Entry 6W09 (electron microscopy, 5.30 A resolution (low resolution: residue-level contacts below are approximate; hydrogen-bond / salt-bridge calls are withheld)); this record covers chains I and T of the 20 polymer chains in the assembly.

Chain I:
Molecule: Fab CHK-265 heavy chain
From: Homo sapiens
Notes: antibody fragment or engineered binder
Chain sequence (218 residues; each row starts with the number of its first residue):
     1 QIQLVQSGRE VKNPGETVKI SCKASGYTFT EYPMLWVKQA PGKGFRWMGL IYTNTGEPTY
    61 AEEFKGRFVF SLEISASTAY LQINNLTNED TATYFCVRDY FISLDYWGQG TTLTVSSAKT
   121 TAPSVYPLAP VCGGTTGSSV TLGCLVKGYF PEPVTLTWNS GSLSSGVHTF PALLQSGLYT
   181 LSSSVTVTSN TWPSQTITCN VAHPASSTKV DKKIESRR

Chain T:
Molecule: E3
From: Chikungunya virus
UniProtKB: Q88628 (Q88628_CHIKV); residues 5-64 here correspond to UniProt positions 266-325 (UniProt number = residue number + 261)
Chain sequence (60 residues; row label = number of the first residue in the row):
     5 PVMCLLANTT FPCSQPPCTP CCYEKEPEKT LRMLEDNVMS PGYYQLLQAS LTCSPRRQRR

Chain I / chain T interface:
Contacting residue pairs (32; chain I residue first):
  Thr-17(I) / Ser-18(T)
  Thr-17(I) / Gln-19(T)
  Val-18(I) / Gln-19(T)
  Lys-19(I) / Gln-19(T)
  Ala-76(I) / Asn-12(T)
  Ala-118(I) / Arg-64(T)
  Lys-119(I) / Arg-63(T)
  Lys-119(I) / Arg-64(T)
  Thr-120(I) / Cys-57(T)
  Thr-120(I) / Gln-62(T)
  Thr-120(I) / Arg-63(T)
  Thr-121(I) / Arg-61(T)
  Thr-121(I) / Gln-62(T)
  Thr-121(I) / Arg-63(T)
  Phe-150(I) / Gln-62(T)
  Phe-150(I) / Arg-63(T)
  Phe-150(I) / Arg-64(T)
  Pro-153(I) / Arg-60(T)
  His-203(I) / Arg-60(T)
  His-203(I) / Arg-61(T)
  Pro-204(I) / Cys-25(T)
  Pro-204(I) / Cys-26(T)
  Pro-204(I) / Lys-29(T)
  Pro-204(I) / Arg-61(T)
  Ala-205(I) / Cys-25(T)
  Ala-205(I) / Glu-28(T)
  Ala-205(I) / Pro-59(T)
  Ala-205(I) / Arg-60(T)
  Ala-205(I) / Arg-61(T)
  Ser-206(I) / Glu-28(T)
  Ser-207(I) / Glu-28(T)
  Ser-207(I) / Lys-29(T)
Also at the interface, not in a pair above, chain I (17 interface residues in all): Glu-73, Pro-151
Also at the interface, not in a pair above, chain T (19 interface residues in all): Thr-14, Pro-16, Tyr-27, Ser-54, Leu-55

In short:
Chain I and chain T form an interface of 17 and 19 residues respectively.
Chain I is Fab CHK-265 heavy chain (Homo sapiens) and chain T is E3 (Chikungunya virus); the structure, Human
mAbs broadly protect against infection of arthritiogenic alphaviruses by recognizing conserved elements of the
MXR8 ..., was determined by electron microscopy, deposited together with 6W2U, 6VYV and 6W1C.
